Entry 9MIY (electron microscopy, 2.72 A resolution); this record covers chains c and C of the 6 polymer chains in the assembly.

# Chain c
Protein: Glycoprotein G2
From: Lassa virus Josiah
Reference sequence: P08669 (GLYC_LASSJ); residues 260-491 here = UniProt positions 260-491
Sequence (232 residues; each row starts with the number of its first residue):
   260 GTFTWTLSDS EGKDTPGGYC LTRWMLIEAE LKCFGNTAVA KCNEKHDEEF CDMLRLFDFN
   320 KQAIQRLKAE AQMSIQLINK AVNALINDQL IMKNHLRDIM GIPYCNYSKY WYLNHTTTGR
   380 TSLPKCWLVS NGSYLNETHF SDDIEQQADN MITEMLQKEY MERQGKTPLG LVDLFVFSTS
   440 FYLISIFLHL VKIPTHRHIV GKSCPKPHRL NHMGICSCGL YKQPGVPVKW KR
Not modelled in the structure: 260-407, 456-491
Curated features (UniProtKB/Swiss-Prot):
  - binding site (Zn(2+)): His455, His457, Cys463, His467, Cys475, Cys477
  - glycosylation (N-linked (GlcNAc...) asparagine): Asn365, Asn373, Asn390, Asn395

# Chain C
Protein: Pre-glycoprotein polyprotein GP complex
From: Lassa virus Josiah
Reference sequence: P08669 (GLYC_LASSJ); numbering as in UniProt (aligned over 1-58)
Sequence (58 residues; row label = number of the first residue in the row):
     1 MGQIVTFFQE VPHVIEEVMN IVLIALSVLA VLKGLYNFAT CGLVGLVTFL LLCGRSCT
Not modelled in the structure: 1, 55-58
Curated features (UniProtKB/Swiss-Prot):
  - binding site (Zn(2+)): Cys57
  - site: Lys33 (Important for GP-C-mediated membrane fusion), Thr58 (Cleavage)
  - lipidation: Gly2 (N-myristoyl glycine)
  - mutagenesis: Gly54 (G54A: No effect on SSP cleavage), Ser56 (S56A: Complete loss of SSP cleavage), Thr58 (T58A: Complete loss of SSP cleavage)

# How chain c and chain C interact
Contacting residue pairs - 7 pairs, chain c then chain C:
  Ile411(c) - Glu10(C)
  Ile411(c) - His13(C)
  Met414(c) - Glu10(C)
  Leu415(c) - Glu10(C)
  Glu418(c) - Gln3(C)
  Glu418(c) - Thr6(C)  hydrogen bond
  Arg422(c) - Gln3(C)  hydrogen bond
Also at the interface, not in a pair above, chain C (5 interface residues in all): Val14

# In short
The chain c/chain C interface involves 5 residues from each chain; the contacts include 2 hydrogen bonds.
Polar contacts include Glu418(c)-Thr6(C) and Arg422(c)-Gln3(C). Curated annotation (UniProt) lists 6
Zn2+-binding residues on chain c; Zn2+-binding residue Cys57(C) and 3 mutagenesis sites on chain C.
Here chain c is Glycoprotein G2 and chain C is Pre-glycoprotein polyprotein GP complex, both from Lassa virus
Josiah. Entry 9MIY (Focused reconstruction of the transmembrane region of the Lassa virus spike complex) was
determined by electron microscopy, deposited together with 9R8U and 9MJ2.
